8EZE - chains A and E of the 8 polymer chains in the assembly; structure by electron microscopy, 2.76 A resolution.

== Chain A (and E) ==
Molecule: Beta-amyloid protein 42
Source organism: Homo sapiens
Notes: chain E of this document is another copy of the same molecule, construct and numbering; everything in this record applies to it too
UniProtKB: P05067 (A4_HUMAN); residues 1-42 here correspond to UniProt positions 672-713 (UniProt number = residue number + 671)
Sequence (42 residues; row label = number of the first residue in the row):
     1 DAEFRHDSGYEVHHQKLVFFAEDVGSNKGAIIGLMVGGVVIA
Reported in the primary citation:
  - self-association interface (contacts with another copy of this molecule); pairs are residue here / residue on that copy: Ala42-Lys16
  - contacts within the chain: Asp23-Lys28 (salt bridge), Asp23-Ser26 (hydrogen bond) (from molecular simulation)

== How chain A and chain E interact ==
Contacting residue pairs - 4 pairs, chain A then chain E:
  Phe20(A) - Val39(E)  hydrophobic
  Gly25(A) - Gly37(E)
  Gly25(A) - Gly38(E)  hydrogen bond (backbone-backbone)
  Leu34(A) - Leu34(E)  hydrophobic
Other interface residues (no listed pair), chain A (4 interface residues in all): Val18
Other interface residues (no listed pair), chain E (5 interface residues in all): Ile41

== Overview ==
The interface between chain A and chain E involves 4 residues on one side and 5 on the other; the contacts
include 1 hydrogen bond. The hydrogen-bonded pair Gly25(A)-Gly38(E) is a backbone contact. The paper reports a
self-association interface involving Ala42(A); contacts within the chain involving Asp23(A), Lys28(A) and
Ser26(A).
Both chains are Beta-amyloid protein 42 (Homo sapiens). Entry 8EZE (Brain-derived 42-residue amyloid-beta
fibril type B) was determined by electron microscopy, deposited together with 8EZD.
